Entry 4BMN (X-ray diffraction, 1.50 A resolution); this record covers chains A and B of the 4 polymer chains in the assembly.

== Chain A (and B) ==
Name: Alclohol dehydrogenase/short-chain dehydrogenase
From: Ralstonia sp
Notes: EC 1.1.1.1; chain B of this document is another copy of the same molecule, construct and numbering; everything in this record applies to it too
Reference sequence: C0IR58 (C0IR58_9RALS); residues 1-249 here = UniProt positions 1-249
Chain sequence (253 residues; each row starts with the number of its first residue; numbers below 1 keep their minus sign (Gln-3 is residue -3)):
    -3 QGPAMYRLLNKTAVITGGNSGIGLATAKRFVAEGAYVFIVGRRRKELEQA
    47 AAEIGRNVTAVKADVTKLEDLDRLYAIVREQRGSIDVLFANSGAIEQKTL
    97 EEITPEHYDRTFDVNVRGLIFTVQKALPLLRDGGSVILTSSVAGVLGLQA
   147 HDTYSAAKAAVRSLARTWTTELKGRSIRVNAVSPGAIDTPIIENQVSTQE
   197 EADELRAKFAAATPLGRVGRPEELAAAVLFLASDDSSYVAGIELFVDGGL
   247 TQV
Not modelled in the structure: -3, 188-207 (chain B: 185-206)
Sequence notes: expression tag (-3 to 0)
Reported in the primary citation:
  - self-association interface (contacts with another copy of this molecule); pairs are residue here / residue on that copy: Arg113-Asp105 (salt bridge), Trp164-Asp148, Phe226-Phe226 (pi stacking)
  - conformationally variable residues (order/disorder transition): Thr185 to Phe205
  - catalytic residues: Tyr150 (proposed by the authors, not directly observed)
  - catalytic residues: Ser137 (citing earlier work)
  - specificity-determining residues: Gln191 (from molecular simulation)

== How chain A and chain B interact ==
Contacting residue pairs - 4 pairs, chain A then chain B:
  Leu142(A) with Val249(B)
  Gly143(A) with Val249(B), hydrogen bond (backbone-backbone)
  Val249(A) with Leu142(B); Gly143(B), hydrogen bond (backbone-backbone)
Also at the interface, not in a pair above, chain A (5 interface residues in all): Val141, Gln248
Also at the interface, not in a pair above, chain B (5 interface residues in all): Val141, Gln248

== Summary ==
Chain A and chain B each contribute 5 residues to their interface, with 2 hydrogen bonds. Its one hydrogen
bond, Gly143(A)-Val249(B), is backbone to backbone. From the paper: catalytic residues Tyr150(A) and
Ser137(A); the specificity determinant Gln191(A).
Both chains are Alclohol dehydrogenase/short-chain dehydrogenase (Ralstonia sp). Entry 4BMN (apo structure of
short-chain alcohol dehydrogenase from Ralstonia sp. DSM 6428) was determined by X-ray diffraction together
with 4BMS and 4BMV from the same study.
